3V52 - chains H and P of the 3 polymer chains in the assembly; structure by X-ray diffraction, 1.70 A resolution.

[Chain H]
Protein: Anti-MHC-I monoclonal antibody, 64-3-7 H chain
From: Mus musculus
Notes: antibody fragment or engineered binder
Chain sequence (216 residues; row label = number of the first residue in the row):
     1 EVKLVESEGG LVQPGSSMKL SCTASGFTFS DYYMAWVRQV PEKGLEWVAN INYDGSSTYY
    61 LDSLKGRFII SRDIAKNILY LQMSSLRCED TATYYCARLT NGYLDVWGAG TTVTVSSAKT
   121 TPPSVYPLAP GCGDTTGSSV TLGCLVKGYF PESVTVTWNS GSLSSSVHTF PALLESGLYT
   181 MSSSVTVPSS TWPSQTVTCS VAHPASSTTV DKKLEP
Disordered / not traced: 1
Disulfides: Cys-22/Cys-96, Cys-144/Cys-199

[Chain P]
Protein: H-2 class I histocompatibility antigen, L-D alpha chain
Notes: fragment: H-2Ld peptide p46-53
UniProt: P01897 (HA1L_MOUSE); residues 46-53 here correspond to UniProt positions 70-77 (UniProt number = residue number + 24)
Chain sequence (8 residues; numbered 46 to 53; the number before each row is that of its first residue):
    46 EPQAPWME
From the paper describing this entry:
  - mutagenesis - Q48A: unchanged binding to Anti-MHC-I monoclonal antibody, 64-3-7 H chain (chain H)

[Interface between chain H and chain P]
Pairs across the interface (14; chain H residue first):
  Tyr-33(H) with Pro-47(P), hydrogen bond (side chain-backbone); Gln-48(P)
  Trp-47(H) with Trp-51(P), hydrophobic
  Asn-50(H) with Trp-51(P); Met-52(P)
  Tyr-53(H) with Gln-48(P)
  Ser-57(H) with Met-52(P)
  Thr-58(H) with Met-52(P)
  Tyr-59(H) with Trp-51(P); Met-52(P), hydrophobic
  Leu-99(H) with Gln-48(P)
  Thr-100(H) with Gln-48(P)
  Asn-101(H) with Gln-48(P), hydrogen bond
  Gly-102(H) with Gln-48(P), hydrogen bond (backbone-backbone)
Interface residues without a listed pair, chain P (7 interface residues in all): Glu-46, Ala-49, Pro-50
Interface features reported in the paper:
  - hot spots on chain P (mutagenesis) - W51A: decreased binding to Anti-MHC-I monoclonal antibody, 64-3-7 H chain (chain H)
  - hot spots on chain P (mutagenesis) - Q48R: abolished binding to Anti-MHC-I monoclonal antibody, 64-3-7 H chain (chain H)

[Overview]
11 residues of chain H face 7 of chain P across their interface; the contacts include 3 hydrogen bonds. Among
the polar pairs are Tyr-33(H)/Pro-47(P), Asn-101(H)/Gln-48(P) and Gly-102(H)/Gln-48(P). From the paper: W51A
of chain P reduces binding to Anti-MHC-I monoclonal antibody, 64-3-7 H chain (chain H); Q48R of chain P
abolishes binding to Anti-MHC-I monoclonal antibody, 64-3-7 H chain (chain H).
Chain H is Anti-MHC-I monoclonal antibody, 64-3-7 H chain (Mus musculus) and chain P is H-2 class I
histocompatibility antigen, L-D alpha chain; the structure, Structure of a monoclonal antibody complexed with
its MHC-I antigen, was determined by X-ray diffraction (same publication as 3UO1, 3UYR and 3V4U).
